PDB entry 5T0U | X-ray diffraction, 3.20 A resolution | chains A and B of the 3 polymer chains in the assembly

== Chain A ==
Protein: Transcriptional repressor CTCF
Source organism: Homo sapiens
Reference sequence: P49711 (CTCF_HUMAN); residues 294-465 here = UniProt positions 294-465
Chain sequence (177 residues; row label = number of the first residue in the row):
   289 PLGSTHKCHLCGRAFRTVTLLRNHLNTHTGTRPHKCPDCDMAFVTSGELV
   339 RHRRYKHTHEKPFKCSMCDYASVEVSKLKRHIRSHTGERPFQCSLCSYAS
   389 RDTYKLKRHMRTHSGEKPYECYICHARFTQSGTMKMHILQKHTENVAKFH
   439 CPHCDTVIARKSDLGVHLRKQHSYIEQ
Unresolved in the structure: 289-292, 463-465
Sequence notes: expression tag (289-293)
Metal / ion sites: Zn2+ site 1: Cys296, Cys299, His312, His316; Zn2+ site 2: Cys324, Cys327, His340, His345; Zn2+ site 3: Cys353, Cys356, His369, His373; Zn2+ site 4: Cys381, Cys384, His397, His401; Zn2+ site 5: Cys409, Cys412, His425, His430; Zn2+ site 6: Cys439, Cys442, His455, His460
What the authors report for this chain:
  - binding site for the 23-nt DNA strand: Lys393
  - disease-associated variants - K365T (20-fold): decreased binding to DNA
  - specificity-determining residues: Glu362, Asp451 (proposed by the authors, not directly observed)

== Chain B ==
Molecule: 23-nt DNA strand
Sequence (23 nucleotides; each row starts with the number of its first residue):
     1 CCTCACTAGCGCCCCCTGCTGGC

== How chain A and chain B interact ==
Contacting residue pairs (19; chain A residue first):
  Thr305(A) with DT3(B), base contact
  Val306(A) with DT3(B), phosphate contact
  Thr307(A) with DT3(B), sugar contact; DC4(B), base contact
  Gly335(A) with DT7(B), base contact
  Lys367(A) with DG9(B), salt bridge to the phosphate
  Thr391(A) with DG11(B), hydrogen bond to the phosphate
  Tyr392(A) with DC12(B), phosphate contact; DC13(B), hydrogen bond to the phosphate
  Lys393(A) with DC15(B), base contact
  Lys395(A) with DC12(B), salt bridge to the phosphate; DC13(B), salt bridge to the phosphate
  Tyr407(A) with DC14(B), hydrogen bond to the phosphate
  Ser419(A) with DC15(B), hydrogen bond to the phosphate
  Lys423(A) with DC15(B), phosphate contact; DC16(B), salt bridge to the phosphate
  Ser450(A) with DC19(B), base contact
  Arg457(A) with DC19(B), salt bridge to the phosphate; DT20(B), salt bridge to the phosphate
Interface residues without a listed pair, chain A (26 interface residues in all): His322, Ser334, Arg339, Phe351, Val363, Ser364, Lys365, Arg396, Gly420, Arg448, Lys449, Asp451
Interface residues without a listed pair, chain B (18 interface residues in all): DA5, DC6, DA8, DC10, DG18, DG21

== Overview ==
26 residues of chain A face 18 of chain B across their interface, with 4 hydrogen bonds and 6 salt bridges.
Polar pairs include Thr391(A)-DG11(B), Tyr392(A)-DC13(B) and Tyr407(A)-DC14(B). The paper reports a binding
site for the 23-nt DNA strand at Lys393(A); K365T of chain A reduces binding to DNA.
Chain A is Transcriptional repressor CTCF (Homo sapiens) and chain B is a 23-nt DNA strand; the structure,
CTCF ZnF2-7 and DNA complex structure, was determined by X-ray diffraction (same publication as 5K5H, 5K5I,
5K5J, 5K5L, 5KKQ, 5T00 and 5UND).
